Entry 8Q3C (X-ray diffraction, 3.10 A resolution); this record covers chains U and a of the 4 polymer chains in the assembly.

# Chain U
Molecule: L-lactate dehydrogenase
Source organism: Selenomonas ruminantium
UniProt: Q9EVR0 (LDH_SELRU); numbering as in UniProt (aligned over 1-318)
Amino-acid sequence (318 residues; each row starts with the number of its first residue):
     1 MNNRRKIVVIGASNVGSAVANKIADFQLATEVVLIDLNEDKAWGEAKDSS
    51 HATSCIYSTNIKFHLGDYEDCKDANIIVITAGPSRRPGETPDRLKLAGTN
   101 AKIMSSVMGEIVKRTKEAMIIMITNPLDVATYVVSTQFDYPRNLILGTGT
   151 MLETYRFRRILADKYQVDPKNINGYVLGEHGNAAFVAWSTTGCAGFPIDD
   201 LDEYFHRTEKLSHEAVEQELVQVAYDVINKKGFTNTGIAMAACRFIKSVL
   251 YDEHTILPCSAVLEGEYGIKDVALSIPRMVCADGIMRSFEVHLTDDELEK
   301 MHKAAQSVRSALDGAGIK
Not modelled in the structure: 82-95, 178-184, 205-211, 267-272, 292-297, 316-318
Construct notes: engineered mutation R85 (Ile in Q9EVR0)
Modified positions: C55 (3-sulfinoalanine; CSD); C281 (cysteinesulfonic acid; OCS)
Swiss-Prot annotation at these positions:
  - binding site (NAD(+)): N125
  - active site: H180 (Proton acceptor)
  - binding site (substrate): R93, N125, R156, T234
  - modified residue: Y225 (Phosphotyrosine)
Reported in the primary citation:
  - conformationally variable residues (side-chain flip): M151, Y175, L257

# Chain a
Molecule: L-lactate dehydrogenase
Source organism: Selenomonas ruminantium
UniProt: Q9EVR0 (LDH_SELRU); numbering as in UniProt (aligned over 1-318)
Amino-acid sequence (318 residues; row label = number of the first residue in the row):
     1 MNNRRKIVVIGASNVGSAVANKIADFQLATEVVLIDLNEDKAWGEAKDSS
    51 HATSCIYSTNIKFHLGDYEDCKDANIIVITAGPSRRPGETPDRLKLAGTN
   101 AKIMSSVMGEIVKRTKEAMIIMITNPLDVATYVVSTQFDYPRNLILGTGT
   151 MLETYRFRRILADKYQVDPKNINGYVLGEHGNAAFVAWSTTGCAGFPIDD
   201 LDEYFHRTEKLSHEAVEQELVQVAYDVINKKGFTNTGIAMAACRFIKSVL
   251 YDEHTILPCSAVLEGEYGIKDVALSIPRMVCADGIMRSFEVHLTDDELEK
   301 MHKAAQSVRSALDGAGIK
Not modelled in the structure: 1, 81-94, 116-117, 177, 181-183, 200-208, 272-278, 289-295, 315-318
Construct notes: engineered mutation R85 (Ile in Q9EVR0)
Swiss-Prot annotation at these positions:
  - binding site (NAD(+)): N125
  - active site: H180 (Proton acceptor)
  - binding site (substrate): R93, N125, R156, T234
  - modified residue: Y225 (Phosphotyrosine)
Reported in the primary citation:
  - catalytic residues: H180 (proposed by the authors, not directly observed)

# Interface between chain U and chain a
Contacting residue pairs (39; chain U residue first):
  I56(U) with I56(a); Y57(a)
  Y57(U) with I56(a); Y57(a); T59(a)
  T59(U) with Y57(a)
  Q166(U) with H254(a)
  V167(U) with E253(a); H254(a)
  D168(U) with R244(a), salt bridge; E253(a), hydrogen bond (backbone-backbone); H254(a), hydrogen bond (backbone-backbone); T255(a), hydrogen bond
  K170(U) with R244(a); E253(a), salt bridge
  N171(U) with H254(a); T255(a); I256(a), hydrogen bond (side chain-backbone)
  N173(U) with N173(a)
  Y175(U) with A194(a), hydrogen bond (side chain-backbone); F196(a)
  T190(U) with G195(a)
  A194(U) with I256(a), hydrophobic
  G195(U) with T190(a), hydrogen bond (backbone-side chain)
  E253(U) with V167(a); D168(a), hydrogen bond (backbone-backbone); K170(a), salt bridge
  H254(U) with Q166(a); V167(a); D168(a), hydrogen bond (backbone-backbone); N171(a)
  T255(U) with D168(a), hydrogen bond; N171(a)
  I256(U) with V167(a), hydrophobic; N171(a), hydrogen bond (backbone-side chain); A194(a), hydrophobic
  M279(U) with Q166(a)
  F289(U) with F196(a), hydrophobic
  V291(U) with F196(a), hydrophobic
Interface residues without a listed pair, chain U (25 interface residues in all): S58, S189, F196, Y204, R244
Interface residues without a listed pair, chain a (21 interface residues in all): S58, M279, S288

# Overview
The interface between chain U and chain a involves 25 residues on one side and 21 on the other; the contacts
include 10 hydrogen bonds and 3 salt bridges. Polar pairs include D168(U)-R244(a), K170(U)-E253(a) and
E253(U)-K170(a). From the paper: the catalytic residue H180(a); conformational variability at M151(U), Y175(U)
and L257(U).
Chain U is L-lactate dehydrogenase and chain a is L-lactate dehydrogenase, both from Selenomonas ruminantium;
the structure, Structure of Selenomonas ruminantium lactate dehydrogenase I85R mutant, was determined by X-ray
diffraction, deposited together with 7NAY.
